Entry 1OSC (X-ray diffraction, 2.15 A resolution); this record covers chains A and C of the 3 polymer chains in the assembly.

== Chain A (and C) ==
Name: similar to divalent cation tolerant protein CUTA
From: Rattus norvegicus
Notes: chain C of this document is another copy of the same molecule, construct and numbering; everything in this record applies to it too
UniProt: Q6MGD0 (CUTA_RAT); residues -11 to 114 here correspond to UniProt positions 21-146 (UniProt number = residue number + 32)
Amino-acid sequence (126 residues; row label = number of the first residue in the row; numbers below 1 keep their minus sign (Met-11 is residue -11)):
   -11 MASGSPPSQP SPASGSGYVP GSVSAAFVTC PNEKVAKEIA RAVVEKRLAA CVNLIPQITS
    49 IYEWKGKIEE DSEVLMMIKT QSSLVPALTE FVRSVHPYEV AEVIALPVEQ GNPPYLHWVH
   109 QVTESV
Not modelled in the structure: -11 to 5, 114

== Chain A / chain C interface ==
Residue-residue contacts - 47 pairs, chain A then chain C:
  Phe15(A) - Met65(C)  hydrophobic
  Thr17(A) - Asn41(C)
  Gln45(A) - Pro44(C)
  Ile46(A) - Asn41(C)
  Ile46(A) - Leu42(C)
  Thr47(A) - Val40(C)
  Thr47(A) - Asn41(C)
  Thr47(A) - Leu42(C)  hydrogen bond (backbone-backbone)
  Ser48(A) - Val40(C)
  Ser48(A) - Asn41(C)  hydrogen bond
  Ile49(A) - Lys25(C)
  Ile49(A) - Ala28(C)  hydrophobic
  Ile49(A) - Val32(C)
  Ile49(A) - Cys39(C)
  Ile49(A) - Val40(C)  hydrogen bond (backbone-backbone)
  Tyr50(A) - Val32(C)
  Tyr50(A) - Ala38(C)
  Glu51(A) - Val32(C)
  Glu51(A) - Glu33(C)
  Ile56(A) - Arg29(C)
  Ile56(A) - Glu33(C)
  Glu58(A) - Lys25(C)  salt bridge
  Glu58(A) - Arg29(C)  salt bridge
  Leu63(A) - Ile43(C)  hydrophobic
  Ser70(A) - Gln98(C)
  Val73(A) - Gln98(C)
  Pro74(A) - Gln98(C)
  Thr77(A) - Asn100(C)
  Arg81(A) - Asn100(C)
  Arg81(A) - Pro101(C)
  Val88(A) - Pro102(C)
  Val88(A) - Tyr103(C)
  Ala89(A) - Asn100(C)
  Ala89(A) - Tyr103(C)
  Glu90(A) - Tyr103(C)
  Val91(A) - Gly99(C)
  Val91(A) - Asn100(C)  hydrogen bond (backbone-backbone)
  Ile92(A) - Val96(C)  hydrophobic
  Ile92(A) - Gln98(C)
  Ile92(A) - Tyr103(C)  hydrophobic
  Ala93(A) - Val96(C)
  Ala93(A) - Glu97(C)  hydrogen bond (backbone-backbone)
  Ala93(A) - Gln98(C)  hydrogen bond (backbone-backbone)
  Leu94(A) - Leu94(C)  hydrophobic
  Leu94(A) - Pro95(C)
  Pro95(A) - Pro95(C)
  Pro95(A) - Glu97(C)
Other interface residues (no listed pair), chain A (27 interface residues in all): Ile43, Pro44
Other interface residues (no listed pair), chain C (28 interface residues in all): Ala13, Gln45, Lys67, Leu104, Trp106

== Summary ==
27 residues of chain A and 28 residues of chain C are in contact; the contacts include 6 hydrogen bonds and 2
salt bridges. Among the polar pairs are Glu58(A)-Lys25(C), Glu58(A)-Arg29(C) and Ser48(A)-Asn41(C).
Both chains are similar to divalent cation tolerant protein CUTA (Rattus norvegicus). Entry 1OSC (Crystal
structure of rat CUTA1 at 2.15 A resolution) was determined by X-ray diffraction (same publication as 1NAQ).
